Entry 4QZ3 (X-ray diffraction, 2.80 A resolution); this record covers chains F and G of the 28 polymer chains in the assembly.

# Chain F
Name: Probable proteasome subunit alpha type-7
Source organism: Saccharomyces cerevisiae
Notes: EC 3.4.25.1
UniProtKB: P21242 (PSA7_YEAST); residues -3 to 284 here correspond to UniProt positions 1-288 (UniProt number = residue number + 4)
Amino-acid sequence (288 residues; row label = number of the first residue in the row; numbers below 1 keep their minus sign (Met-3 is residue -3)):
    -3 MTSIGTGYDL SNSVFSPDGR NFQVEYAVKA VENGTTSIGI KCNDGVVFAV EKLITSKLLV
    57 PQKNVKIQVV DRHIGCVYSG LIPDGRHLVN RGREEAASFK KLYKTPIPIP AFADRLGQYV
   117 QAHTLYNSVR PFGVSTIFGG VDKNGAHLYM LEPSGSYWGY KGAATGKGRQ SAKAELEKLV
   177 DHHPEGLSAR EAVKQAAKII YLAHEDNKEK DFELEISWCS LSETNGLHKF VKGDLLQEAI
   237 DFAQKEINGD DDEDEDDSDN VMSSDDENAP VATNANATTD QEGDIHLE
Not modelled in the structure: -3 to 1, 245-284
Swiss-Prot annotation at these positions:
  - modified residue: Thr-2 (N-acetylthreonine)

# Chain G
Name: Proteasome subunit alpha type-1
Source organism: Saccharomyces cerevisiae
Notes: EC 3.4.25.1
UniProtKB: P21243 (PSA1_YEAST); residues -8 to 243 here correspond to UniProt positions 1-252 (UniProt number = residue number + 9)
Amino-acid sequence (252 residues; numbered -8 to 243; the number before each row is that of its first residue; numbers below 1 keep their minus sign (Met-8 is residue -8)):
    -8 MSGAAAASAA GYDRHITIFS PEGRLYQVEY AFKATNQTNI NSLAVRGKDC TVVISQKKVP
    52 DKLLDPTTVS YIFCISRTIG MVVNGPIPDA RNAALRAKAE AAEFRYKYGY DMPCDVLAKR
   112 MANLSQIYTQ RAYMRPLGVI LTFVSVDEEL GPSIYKTDPA GYYVGYKATA TGPKQQEITT
   172 NLENHFKKSK IDHINEESWE KVVEFAITHM IDALGTEFSK NDLEVGVATK DKFFTLSAEN
   232 IEERLVAIAE QD
Not modelled in the structure: -8 to 1, 243
Bound ions: Mg2+: Thr8, Arg122, Met125

# Interface between chain F and chain G
Residue-residue contacts (62):
  Thr2(F) - His6(G)  hydrogen bond (backbone-side chain)
  Gly3(F) - His6(G)
  Tyr4(F) - Arg5(G)
  Tyr4(F) - His6(G)
  Tyr4(F) - Tyr21(G)
  Ser9(F) - Arg126(G)
  Val10(F) - His6(G)
  Val10(F) - Gln18(G)
  Phe11(F) - Gln18(G)  hydrogen bond (backbone-side chain)
  Phe11(F) - Tyr21(G)
  Phe11(F) - Ala22(G)  hydrophobic
  Phe11(F) - Ala25(G)  hydrophobic
  Phe11(F) - Arg126(G)
  Phe11(F) - Pro127(G)
  Ser12(F) - Tyr21(G)
  Pro13(F) - Tyr21(G)  hydrophobic
  Pro13(F) - Lys24(G)  hydrogen bond (backbone-side chain)
  Asp14(F) - Lys24(G)
  Gly15(F) - Tyr21(G)
  Gly15(F) - Ala25(G)
  Lys37(F) - Asp56(G)  salt bridge
  Asp110(F) - Arg82(G)
  Gln114(F) - Arg82(G)  hydrogen bond (side chain-backbone)
  Gln114(F) - Asn83(G)
  Gln114(F) - Leu86(G)
  Gln117(F) - Pro79(G)
  Gln117(F) - Asp80(G)
  Gln117(F) - Asn83(G)  hydrogen bond
  Gln117(F) - Arg126(G)  hydrogen bond
  Thr120(F) - Arg126(G)  hydrogen bond (backbone-side chain)
  Leu121(F) - Tyr124(G)
  Leu121(F) - Arg126(G)
  Leu121(F) - Leu128(G)  hydrophobic
  Tyr122(F) - Tyr124(G)
  Tyr122(F) - Met125(G)  hydrophobic
  Ser150(F) - Pro79(G)
  Gly151(F) - Pro79(G)
  Ser152(F) - Ile78(G)
  Ser152(F) - Pro79(G)
  Tyr153(F) - Arg82(G)  hydrogen bond (backbone-side chain)
  Trp154(F) - Leu55(G)  hydrophobic
  Trp154(F) - Thr59(G)
  Trp154(F) - Val60(G)  hydrophobic
  Trp154(F) - Ser61(G)
  Trp154(F) - Tyr62(G)
  Trp154(F) - Ile78(G)  hydrophobic
  Trp154(F) - Arg82(G)
  Gly155(F) - Leu55(G)
  Gly155(F) - Asp56(G)  hydrogen bond (backbone-backbone)
  Gly155(F) - Thr59(G)  hydrogen bond (backbone-side chain)
  Tyr156(F) - Leu54(G)
  Tyr156(F) - Leu55(G)
  Tyr156(F) - Asp56(G)
  Lys157(F) - Lys53(G)
  Lys157(F) - Leu54(G)  hydrogen bond (backbone-backbone)
  Lys157(F) - Leu55(G)
  Gly158(F) - Leu54(G)
  Leu172(F) - Leu54(G)
  Glu173(F) - Lys53(G)  salt bridge
  Glu173(F) - Leu54(G)
  Val176(F) - Leu54(G)  hydrophobic
  Asp177(F) - Lys53(G)  salt bridge
Interface residues without a listed pair, chain F (32 interface residues in all): Tyr145, Lys169
Interface residues without a listed pair, chain G (29 interface residues in all): Asp52, Pro57, Gly129

# Summary
The interface between chain F and chain G involves 32 residues on one side and 29 on the other, with 11
hydrogen bonds and 3 salt bridges. Polar pairs include Lys37(F)-Asp56(G), Glu173(F)-Lys53(G) and
Asp177(F)-Lys53(G). Thr8(G), Arg122(G) and Met125(G) coordinate Mg2+.
Here chain F is Probable proteasome subunit alpha type-7 and chain G is Proteasome subunit alpha type-1, both
from Saccharomyces cerevisiae. Entry 4QZ3 (yCP beta5-A49V mutant in complex with the epoxyketone inhibitor ONX
0914) was determined by X-ray diffraction together with 4QUX, 4QUY, 4QV0, 4QV1, 4QV3, 4QV4 and 42 further
entries from the same study.
